Entry 5ZSM (X-ray diffraction, 2.50 A resolution); this record covers chains B and A of the 4 polymer chains in the assembly.

# Chain B (and A)
Molecule: Toll-like receptor 7
Organism: Macaca mulatta
Notes: chain A of this document is another copy of the same molecule, construct and numbering; everything in this record applies to it too
Reference sequence: B3Y653 (B3Y653_MACMU); residues 27-839 here = UniProt positions 27-839
Amino-acid sequence (823 residues; each row starts with the number of its first residue):
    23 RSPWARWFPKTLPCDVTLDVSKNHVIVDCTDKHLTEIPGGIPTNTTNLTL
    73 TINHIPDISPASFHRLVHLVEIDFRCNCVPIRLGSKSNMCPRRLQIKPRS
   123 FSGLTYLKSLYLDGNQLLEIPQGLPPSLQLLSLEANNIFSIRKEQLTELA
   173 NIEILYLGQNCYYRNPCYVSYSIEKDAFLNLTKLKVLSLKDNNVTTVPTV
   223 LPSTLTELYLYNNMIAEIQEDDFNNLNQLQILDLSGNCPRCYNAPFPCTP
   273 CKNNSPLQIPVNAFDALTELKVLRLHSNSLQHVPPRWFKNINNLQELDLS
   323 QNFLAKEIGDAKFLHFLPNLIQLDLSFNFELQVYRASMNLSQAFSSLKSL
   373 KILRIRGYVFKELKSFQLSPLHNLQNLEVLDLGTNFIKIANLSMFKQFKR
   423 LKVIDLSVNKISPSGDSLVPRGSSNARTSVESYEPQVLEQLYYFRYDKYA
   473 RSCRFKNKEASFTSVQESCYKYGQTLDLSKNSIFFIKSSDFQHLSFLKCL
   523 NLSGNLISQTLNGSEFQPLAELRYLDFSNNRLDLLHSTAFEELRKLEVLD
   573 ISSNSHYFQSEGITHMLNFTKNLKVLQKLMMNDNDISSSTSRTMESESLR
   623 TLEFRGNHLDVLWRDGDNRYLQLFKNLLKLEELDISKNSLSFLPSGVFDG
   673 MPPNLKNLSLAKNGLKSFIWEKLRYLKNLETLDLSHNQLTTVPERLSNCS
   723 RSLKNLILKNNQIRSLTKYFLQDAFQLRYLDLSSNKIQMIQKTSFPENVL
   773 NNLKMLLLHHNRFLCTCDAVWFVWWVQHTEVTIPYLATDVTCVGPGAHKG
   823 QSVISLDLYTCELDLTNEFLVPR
Disordered / not traced: 23-26, 436-457, 479-489, 836-845 (chain A: 23-26, 436-457, 477-489, 836-845)
Cystine bridges: Cys36-Cys51, Cys98-Cys475, Cys100-Cys112, Cys183-Cys189, Cys260-Cys273, Cys263-Cys270, Cys491-Cys521, Cys787-Cys814, Cys789-Cys833
Covalently attached groups: N-acetylglucosamine (NAG) linked to Asn69, Asn215, Asn361, Asn413, Asn523, Asn534, Asn590, Asn679, Asn720
Differences from the reference sequence: expression tag (23-26, 840-845); engineered mutation Gln167 (Asn in B3Y653), Gln389 (Asn in B3Y653), Gln488 (Asn in B3Y653), Gln799 (Asn in B3Y653)
Residues lining bound ligands:
  - GGUCCC (9K9; 2-amino-9-[(2S,3aR,4R,6R,6aR)-2-hydroxy-6-(hydroxymethyl)-2-oxotetrahydro-2H-2lambda~5~-furo[3,4-d][1,3,2]dioxaphosphol-4-yl]-3,9-dihydro-6H-purin-6-one), molecule 1: Tyr264, Phe351, Leu353, Gln354, Val355, Tyr356, Val381, Phe408, Lys432
  - GGUCCC (9K9), molecule 2: Thr532, Asp555, Leu557, Gly584, Ile585, Thr586

# How chain B and chain A interact
Contacting residue pairs - 82 pairs, chain B then chain A:
  Arg104(B) - Asp637(A)
  Arg104(B) - Gly638(A)
  Lys108(B) - Asp637(A)  salt bridge
  Lys108(B) - Phe664(A)
  Lys108(B) - Ser689(A)
  Ser109(B) - Lys688(A)
  Ser109(B) - Ser689(A)
  Tyr185(B) - Gly638(A)
  Arg186(B) - Arg636(A)
  Arg186(B) - Asp637(A)  hydrogen bond (side chain-backbone)
  Tyr264(B) - Thr586(A)  hydrogen bond
  Asn265(B) - Thr586(A)  hydrogen bond
  Asn265(B) - Thr612(A)  hydrogen bond
  Ala266(B) - Arg641(A)  hydrogen bond (backbone-side chain)
  Pro267(B) - Asp639(A)
  Pro267(B) - Arg641(A)
  Phe268(B) - Asp639(A)
  Phe268(B) - Arg641(A)  hydrogen bond (backbone-side chain)
  Pro269(B) - Gly638(A)
  Pro269(B) - Asp639(A)
  Pro269(B) - Arg641(A)
  Thr406(B) - Glu583(A)
  Val430(B) - Ser582(A)
  Lys432(B) - Ser530(A)  hydrogen bond (side chain-backbone)
  Lys432(B) - Asp555(A)  salt bridge
  Lys432(B) - Tyr579(A)  hydrogen bond
  Gln462(B) - Glu583(A)
  Leu463(B) - Glu583(A)
  Tyr464(B) - Glu583(A)  hydrogen bond (backbone-side chain)
  Tyr465(B) - Glu583(A)  hydrogen bond (backbone-side chain)
  Phe466(B) - Glu583(A)  hydrogen bond (backbone-side chain)
  Phe466(B) - Gly584(A)
  Lys502(B) - His578(A)
  Lys502(B) - Ser582(A)
  Asn503(B) - Arg553(A)  hydrogen bond (backbone-side chain)
  Ser504(B) - Tyr579(A)
  Phe506(B) - Phe506(A)  hydrophobic
  Gly526(B) - Arg553(A)  hydrogen bond (backbone-side chain)
  Gly526(B) - His578(A)
  Asn527(B) - Arg553(A)  hydrogen bond (backbone-side chain)
  Leu528(B) - Leu528(A)  hydrophobic
  Leu528(B) - Ser530(A)
  Leu528(B) - Arg553(A)
  Ser530(B) - Lys432(A)  hydrogen bond (backbone-side chain)
  Ser530(B) - Leu528(A)
  Arg553(B) - Asn503(A)  hydrogen bond (side chain-backbone)
  Arg553(B) - Gly526(A)  hydrogen bond (side chain-backbone)
  Arg553(B) - Asn527(A)  hydrogen bond (side chain-backbone)
  Arg553(B) - Leu528(A)
  Asp555(B) - Lys432(A)  salt bridge
  His578(B) - Lys502(A)
  His578(B) - Gly526(A)
  Tyr579(B) - Lys432(A)  hydrogen bond
  Tyr579(B) - Ser504(A)
  Ser582(B) - Val430(A)
  Ser582(B) - Lys502(A)
  Glu583(B) - Thr406(A)
  Glu583(B) - Gln462(A)
  Glu583(B) - Leu463(A)
  Glu583(B) - Tyr464(A)  hydrogen bond (side chain-backbone)
  Glu583(B) - Tyr465(A)  hydrogen bond (side chain-backbone)
  Glu583(B) - Phe466(A)  hydrogen bond (side chain-backbone)
  Gly584(B) - Phe466(A)
  Thr586(B) - Tyr264(A)  hydrogen bond
  Thr586(B) - Asn265(A)  hydrogen bond
  Thr612(B) - Asn265(A)  hydrogen bond
  Arg636(B) - Arg186(A)
  Asp637(B) - Arg104(A)
  Asp637(B) - Lys108(A)  salt bridge
  Asp637(B) - Arg186(A)  hydrogen bond (backbone-side chain)
  Gly638(B) - Arg104(A)
  Gly638(B) - Tyr185(A)
  Asp639(B) - Pro267(A)
  Asp639(B) - Phe268(A)
  Asp639(B) - Pro269(A)
  Arg641(B) - Ala266(A)  hydrogen bond (side chain-backbone)
  Arg641(B) - Pro267(A)
  Arg641(B) - Phe268(A)  hydrogen bond (side chain-backbone)
  Arg641(B) - Pro269(A)
  Phe664(B) - Lys108(A)
  Lys688(B) - Ser109(A)
  Ser689(B) - Lys108(A)
Also at the interface, not in a pair above, chain B (51 interface residues in all): Ile103, Phe349, Arg378, Phe408, Asn551, Gln581, Ile585
Also at the interface, not in a pair above, chain A (51 interface residues in all): Ile103, Phe349, Arg378, Phe408, Asn551, Gln581, Ile585

# Overview
Chain B and chain A each contribute 51 residues to their interface; the contacts include 28 hydrogen bonds and
4 salt bridges. Polar contacts include Lys108(B)-Asp637(A), Lys432(B)-Asp555(A) and Arg186(B)-Asp637(A). Bound
to chain B: GGUCCC.
Chain B and chain A are both Toll-like receptor 7 (Macaca mulatta); the structure, Crystal structure of monkey
TLR7 in complex with GGUCCC, was determined by X-ray diffraction, deposited together with 5ZSA, 5ZSB, 5ZSC,
5ZSD, 5ZSE, 5ZSL and 5ZSN.
